Entry 8UH7 (X-ray diffraction, 2.63 A resolution); this record covers chains A and E of the 10 polymer chains in the assembly.

== Chain A ==
Molecule: Sliding-clamp-loader small subunit
UniProt: P04527 (LOADS_BPT4); residue numbers follow UniProt; this construct covers 1-187
Chain sequence (187 residues; each row starts with the number of its first residue):
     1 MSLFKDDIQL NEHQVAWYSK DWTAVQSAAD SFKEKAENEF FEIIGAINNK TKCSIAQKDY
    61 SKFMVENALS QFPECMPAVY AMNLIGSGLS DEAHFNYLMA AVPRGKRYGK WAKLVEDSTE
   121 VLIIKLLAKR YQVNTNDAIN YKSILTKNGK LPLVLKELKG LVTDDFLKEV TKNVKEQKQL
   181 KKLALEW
Disordered / not traced: 1

== Chain E ==
Molecule: Sliding-clamp-loader large subunit
UniProt: P04526 (LOADL_BPT4); numbering as in UniProt (aligned over 1-319)
Chain sequence (324 residues; numbered -4 to 319; the number before each row is that of its first residue; numbers below 1 keep their minus sign (Gly-4 is residue -4)):
    -4 GPGGSMITVN EKEHILEQKY RPSTIDECIL PAFDKETFKS ITSKGKIPHI ILHSPSPGTG
    56 KTTVAKALCH DVNADMMFVN GSDCKIDFVR GPLTNFASAA SFDGRQKVIV IDEFDRSGLA
   116 ESQRHLRSFM EAYSSNCSII ITANNIDGII KPLQSRCRVI TFGQPTDEDK IEMMKQMIRR
   176 LTEICKHEGI AIADMKVVAA LVKKNFPDFR KTIGELDSYS SKGVLDAGIL SLVTNDRGAI
   236 DDVLESLKNK DVKQLRALAP KYAADYSWFV GKLAEEIYSR VTPQSIIRMY EIVGENNQYH
   296 GIAANTELHL AYLFIQLACE MQWK
Disordered / not traced: -4 to 1, 229-232
Sequence notes: expression tag (-4 to 0)
Bound ions: Mg2+: Thr57 (together with ADP)
Residues lining bound ligands:
  - 08T ([[[(2R,3S,4R,5R)-5-(6-aminopurin-9-yl)-3,4-bis(oxidanyl)oxolan-2-yl]methoxy-oxidanyl-phosphoryl]oxy-oxidanyl-phosphoryl]oxy-tris(fluoranyl)beryllium): Glu126, Pro147, Arg151
  - ADP (adenosine-5'-diphosphate): Glu12, Gln13, Tyr15, Arg16, Pro17, Glu22, Cys23, Ile24, Leu25, Pro52, Gly53, Thr54, Gly55, Lys56, Thr57, Thr58, Arg175, Phe204, Arg205, Ile208
Swiss-Prot annotation at these positions:
  - binding site (ATP): Glu12 to Tyr15, Ile24, Gly53 to Thr58, Arg205

== Chain A / chain E interface ==
Contacting residue pairs - 56 pairs, chain A then chain E:
  Phe63(A) - Asn300(E)
  Glu66(A) - Leu303(E)
  Asn67(A) - Arg251(E)  hydrogen bond
  Asn67(A) - Asn300(E)
  Asn67(A) - Glu302(E)
  Asn67(A) - Leu303(E)
  Ser70(A) - Arg251(E)  hydrogen bond
  Ser70(A) - Leu303(E)
  Gln71(A) - Arg251(E)
  Pro73(A) - Ile310(E)  hydrophobic
  Met76(A) - Leu303(E)
  Met76(A) - Tyr307(E)  hydrophobic
  Met76(A) - Ile310(E)  hydrophobic
  Val79(A) - Leu303(E)  hydrophobic
  Tyr80(A) - Tyr294(E)
  Tyr80(A) - His304(E)
  Tyr80(A) - Tyr307(E)  hydrophobic
  Asn83(A) - Ile297(E)
  Asn83(A) - Ala298(E)
  Asn83(A) - Ala299(E)  hydrogen bond (backbone-backbone)
  Asn83(A) - Asn300(E)  hydrogen bond (side chain-backbone)
  Leu84(A) - Tyr294(E)
  Leu84(A) - Ile297(E)
  Leu84(A) - Ala298(E)  hydrophobic
  Leu84(A) - His304(E)
  Ala112(A) - Lys248(E)
  Ala112(A) - Ala252(E)
  Leu114(A) - Ala252(E)
  Leu114(A) - Leu253(E)  hydrophobic
  Arg130(A) - Glu8(E)  salt bridge
  Tyr131(A) - Glu8(E)
  Tyr131(A) - Gln13(E)
  Gln132(A) - Phe73(E)  hydrogen bond (side chain-backbone)
  Gln132(A) - Asn75(E)
  Val133(A) - Asn75(E)  hydrogen bond (backbone-side chain)
  Asn134(A) - Ser77(E)  hydrogen bond
  Asn134(A) - Glu108(E)  hydrogen bond
  Asn134(A) - Arg111(E)
  Asn136(A) - Asp260(E)
  Asn136(A) - Trp263(E)
  Asp137(A) - Arg205(E)  salt bridge
  Tyr141(A) - Glu12(E)  hydrogen bond
  Tyr141(A) - Gln13(E)  hydrogen bond
  Ile144(A) - Ile10(E)  hydrophobic
  Ile144(A) - Gly209(E)
  Ile144(A) - Asp212(E)
  Ile144(A) - Ser213(E)
  Leu145(A) - Ile10(E)  hydrophobic
  Lys147(A) - Ser213(E)
  Lys147(A) - Ser216(E)
  Asn148(A) - Asp212(E)  hydrogen bond
  Asn148(A) - Ser213(E)
  Lys150(A) - His9(E)
  Leu153(A) - His9(E)
  Val154(A) - His9(E)
  Glu157(A) - His9(E)  salt bridge
Other interface residues (no listed pair), chain A (32 interface residues in all): Pro77, Ser87, Lys113
Other interface residues (no listed pair), chain E (38 interface residues in all): Lys7, Val74, Ser215, Gln249, Lys256, Glu290, Ala306

== Summary ==
Chain A and chain E form an interface of 32 and 38 residues respectively, with 11 hydrogen bonds and 3 salt
bridges. Polar contacts include Arg130(A)-Glu8(E), Asp137(A)-Arg205(E) and Glu157(A)-His9(E). Ligands of chain
E: compound 08T and ADP.
Chain A is Sliding-clamp-loader small subunit and chain E is Sliding-clamp-loader large subunit; the
structure, Structure of T4 Bacteriophage clamp loader bound to the T4 clamp, primer-template DNA, and ATP
analog, was determined by X-ray diffraction (same publication as 8UK9, 8UNF and 8UNH).
